Entry 6IV6 (electron microscopy, 3.60 A resolution); this record covers chains A and G.

Chain A:
Protein: nuclease
Organism: Moraxella bovoculi
UniProtKB: A0A0U2B2X7 (A0A0U2B2X7_9GAMM); numbering as in UniProt (aligned over 1-1261)
Amino-acid sequence (1261 residues; numbered 1 to 1261; the number before each row is that of its first residue):
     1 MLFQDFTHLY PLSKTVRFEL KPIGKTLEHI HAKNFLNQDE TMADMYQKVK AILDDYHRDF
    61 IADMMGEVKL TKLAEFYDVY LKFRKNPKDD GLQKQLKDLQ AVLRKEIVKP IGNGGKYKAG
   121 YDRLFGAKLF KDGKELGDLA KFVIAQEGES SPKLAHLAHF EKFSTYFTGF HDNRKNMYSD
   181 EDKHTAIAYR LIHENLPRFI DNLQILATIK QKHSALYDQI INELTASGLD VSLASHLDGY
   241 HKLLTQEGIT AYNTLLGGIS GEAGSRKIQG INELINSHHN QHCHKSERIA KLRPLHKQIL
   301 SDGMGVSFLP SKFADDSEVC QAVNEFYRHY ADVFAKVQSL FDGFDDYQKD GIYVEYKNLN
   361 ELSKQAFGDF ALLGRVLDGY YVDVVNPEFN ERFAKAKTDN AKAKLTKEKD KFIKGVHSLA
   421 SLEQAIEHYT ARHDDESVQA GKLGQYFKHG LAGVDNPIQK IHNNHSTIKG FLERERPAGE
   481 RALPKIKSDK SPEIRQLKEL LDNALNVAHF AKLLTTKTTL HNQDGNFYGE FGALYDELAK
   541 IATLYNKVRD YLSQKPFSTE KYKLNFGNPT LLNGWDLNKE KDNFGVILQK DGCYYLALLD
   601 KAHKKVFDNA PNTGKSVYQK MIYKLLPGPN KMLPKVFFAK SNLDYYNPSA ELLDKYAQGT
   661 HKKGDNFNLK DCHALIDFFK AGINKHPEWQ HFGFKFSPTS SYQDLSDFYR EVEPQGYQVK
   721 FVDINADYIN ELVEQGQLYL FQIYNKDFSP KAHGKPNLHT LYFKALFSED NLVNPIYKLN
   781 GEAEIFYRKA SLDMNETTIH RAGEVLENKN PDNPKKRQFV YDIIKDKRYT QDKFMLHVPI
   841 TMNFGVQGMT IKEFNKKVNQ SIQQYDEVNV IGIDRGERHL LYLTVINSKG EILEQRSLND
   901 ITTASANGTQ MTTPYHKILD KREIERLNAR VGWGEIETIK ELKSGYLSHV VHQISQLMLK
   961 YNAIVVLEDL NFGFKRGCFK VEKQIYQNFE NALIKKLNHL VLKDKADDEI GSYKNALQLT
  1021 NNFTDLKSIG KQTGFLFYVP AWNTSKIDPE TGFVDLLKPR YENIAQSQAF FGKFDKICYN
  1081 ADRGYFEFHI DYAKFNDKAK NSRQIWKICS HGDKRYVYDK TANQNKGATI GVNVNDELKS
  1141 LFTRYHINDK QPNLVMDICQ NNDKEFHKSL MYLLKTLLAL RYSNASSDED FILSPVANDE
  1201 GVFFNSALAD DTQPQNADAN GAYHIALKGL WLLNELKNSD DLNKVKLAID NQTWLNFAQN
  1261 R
Unresolved in the structure: 260-268, 283-285, 300-310, 391-419
Modified / non-standard residues: Lys25, Lys153, Lys635, Lys816 (N(6)-acetyllysine; ALY)
Reported in the primary citation:
  - post-translational modification sites: Lys635
  - mutagenesis - K635R: decreased catalytic activity on dsDNA substrate

Chain G:
Molecule: 59-nt RNA strand
Sequence (59 nucleotides; each row starts with the number of its first residue; numbers below 1 keep their minus sign (G-13 is residue -13)):
   -13 GUCUAACGAC CUUUUAAAUU UCUACUGUUU GUAGAUCUGA UGGUCCAUGU CUGUUACUC
Unresolved in the structure: -13 to 2, 29-45

How chain A and chain G interact:
Residue-residue contacts - 105 pairs, chain A then chain G:
  Ser13(A) - U24(G)  phosphate contact
  Lys14(A) - C23(G)  salt bridge to the phosphate
  Lys14(A) - U24(G)  phosphate contact
  Thr15(A) - C23(G)  base contact
  Thr15(A) - U24(G)  hydrogen bond to the phosphate
  Arg17(A) - U6(G)  hydrogen bond to the base
  Arg17(A) - U7(G)  hydrogen bond to the sugar
  Arg17(A) - C23(G)  base contact
  Phe18(A) - U6(G)  sugar contact
  Glu19(A) - U6(G)  hydrogen bond to the sugar
  Tyr46(A) - A26(G)  hydrogen bond to the base
  Lys50(A) - A26(G)  base contact
  Tyr166(A) - A26(G)  base contact
  Gly169(A) - A26(G)  base contact
  Phe170(A) - A26(G)  base contact
  Asn173(A) - U27(G)  hydrogen bond to the phosphate
  His184(A) - G28(G)  base contact
  Phe557(A) - C8(G)  phosphate contact
  Lys563(A) - G25(G)  base contact
  Asn745(A) - U6(G)  phosphate contact
  Lys746(A) - U5(G)  sugar contact
  Lys746(A) - U6(G)  hydrogen bond to the phosphate
  Lys746(A) - U18(G)  base contact
  Ser749(A) - G17(G)  phosphate contact
  Lys751(A) - U16(G)  phosphate contact
  Lys751(A) - G17(G)  phosphate contact
  Ala752(A) - U18(G)  phosphate contact
  His753(A) - U14(G)  stacking on the base
  His753(A) - G17(G)  sugar contact
  His753(A) - U18(G)  hydrogen bond to the phosphate
  Gly754(A) - U18(G)  hydrogen bond to the phosphate
  Gly754(A) - A19(G)  phosphate contact
  Lys755(A) - A19(G)  hydrogen bond to the phosphate
  Lys755(A) - G20(G)  salt bridge to the phosphate
  Asn757(A) - U6(G)  hydrogen bond to the base
  Asn757(A) - U7(G)  base contact
  Asn757(A) - A21(G)  hydrogen bond to the base
  Asn757(A) - U22(G)  hydrogen bond to the base
  Leu758(A) - A21(G)  phosphate contact
  Leu758(A) - U22(G)  phosphate contact
  His759(A) - U22(G)  base contact
  His759(A) - C23(G)  salt bridge to the phosphate
  Glu784(A) - U24(G)  base contact
  Glu784(A) - G25(G)  base contact
  Phe786(A) - G25(G)  base contact
  Arg788(A) - U7(G)  salt bridge to the phosphate
  Thr798(A) - A3(G)  phosphate contact
  His800(A) - A3(G)  salt bridge to the phosphate
  Leu806(A) - A3(G)  base contact
  Glu807(A) - A3(G)  hydrogen bond to the base
  Asn808(A) - U12(G)  phosphate contact
  Asn808(A) - G13(G)  phosphate contact
  Lys809(A) - C11(G)  phosphate contact
  Lys809(A) - U12(G)  hydrogen bond to the phosphate
  Asn810(A) - C11(G)  phosphate contact
  Asn810(A) - U12(G)  hydrogen bond to the phosphate
  Lys815(A) - G13(G)  salt bridge to the phosphate
  Arg817(A) - U12(G)  hydrogen bond to the phosphate
  Arg817(A) - G13(G)  salt bridge to the phosphate
  Arg817(A) - U14(G)  salt bridge to the phosphate
  Arg817(A) - U15(G)  salt bridge to the phosphate
  Phe819(A) - A3(G)  base contact
  Phe819(A) - A4(G)  base contact
  Phe819(A) - U12(G)  base contact
  Val820(A) - U15(G)  base contact
  Tyr821(A) - A4(G)  hydrogen bond to the base
  Tyr821(A) - U15(G)  sugar contact
  Tyr821(A) - U16(G)  base contact
  Ile824(A) - A4(G)  sugar contact
  Lys825(A) - A3(G)  sugar contact
  Lys825(A) - A4(G)  phosphate contact
  Asp826(A) - A4(G)  phosphate contact
  Lys827(A) - A4(G)  phosphate contact
  Lys827(A) - U5(G)  hydrogen bond to the phosphate
  Arg828(A) - U5(G)  salt bridge to the phosphate
  Arg828(A) - U7(G)  phosphate contact
  Arg828(A) - C8(G)  salt bridge to the phosphate
  Tyr829(A) - U7(G)  phosphate contact
  Tyr829(A) - C8(G)  hydrogen bond to the phosphate
  Met835(A) - U6(G)  sugar contact
  His837(A) - U24(G)  hydrogen bond to the base
  Thr903(A) - A19(G)  sugar contact
  Ala904(A) - G13(G)  hydrogen bond to the base
  Ala904(A) - A19(G)  sugar contact
  Ser905(A) - A19(G)  sugar contact
  Ala906(A) - U18(G)  sugar contact
  Ala906(A) - A19(G)  sugar contact
  Met911(A) - G13(G)  base contact
  Thr913(A) - A10(G)  sugar contact
  Tyr915(A) - U9(G)  sugar contact
  Tyr915(A) - A10(G)  hydrogen bond to the sugar
  Ile918(A) - A10(G)  phosphate contact
  Glu941(A) - U9(G)  phosphate contact
  Leu942(A) - A10(G)  phosphate contact
  Gly945(A) - U9(G)  sugar contact
  Ser948(A) - G20(G)  hydrogen bond to the sugar
  Ser948(A) - A21(G)  sugar contact
  His949(A) - U9(G)  hydrogen bond to the base
  His949(A) - A19(G)  base contact
  His949(A) - G20(G)  sugar contact
  His952(A) - G20(G)  sugar contact
  His952(A) - A21(G)  phosphate contact
  Lys996(A) - A21(G)  salt bridge to the phosphate
  Lys996(A) - U22(G)  salt bridge to the phosphate
  Lys1003(A) - G20(G)  salt bridge to the phosphate
Also at the interface, not in a pair above, chain A (72 interface residues in all): Tyr744, Asn813, Ile823, Lys833, Arg922, Tyr946, Lys995

Summary:
72 residues of chain A and 26 residues of chain G are in contact; the contacts include 25 hydrogen bonds, 14
salt bridges and 1 aromatic stacking contact. Among the polar pairs are Arg17(A)-U6(G), Tyr46(A)-A26(G) and
Asn757(A)-U6(G). The paper reports that K635R of chain A reduces catalytic activity on dsDNA substrate; a
modification site at Lys635(A).
Here chain A is nuclease (Moraxella bovoculi) and chain G is a 59-nt RNA strand. Entry 6IV6 (Cryo-EM structure
of AcrVA5-acetylated MbCas12a in complex with crRNA) was determined by electron microscopy together with 6IUF
from the same study.
